8J0L - chains A and B; structure by X-ray diffraction, 1.98 A resolution.

# Chain A
Molecule: Transcription factor AP-2-alpha
Organism: Homo sapiens
UniProtKB: P05549 (AP2A_HUMAN), isoform P05549-5; residues 202-420 here correspond to UniProt positions 196-414 (UniProt number = residue number - 6)
Amino-acid sequence (219 residues; row label = number of the first residue in the row):
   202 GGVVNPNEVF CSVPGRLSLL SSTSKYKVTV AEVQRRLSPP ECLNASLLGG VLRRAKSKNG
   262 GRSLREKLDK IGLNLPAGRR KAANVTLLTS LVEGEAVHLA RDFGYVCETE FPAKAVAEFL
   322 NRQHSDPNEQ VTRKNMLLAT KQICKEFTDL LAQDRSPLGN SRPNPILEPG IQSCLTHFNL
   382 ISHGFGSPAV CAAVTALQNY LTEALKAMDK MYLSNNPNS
Unresolved in the structure: 202-205, 221-224, 256-263, 276-284, 412-420
From the paper describing this entry:
  - self-association interface (contacts with another copy of this molecule): Val307, Phe379, Val391, Leu398
  - mutagenesis - V307D, F379D, V391D, L398D: decreased stability
  - disease-associated variants - V214D, L218P, R236P, S239P, L249P: decreased expression
  - disease-associated variants - V214D, R217S, L218P, R236P, S239P, L249P: decreased stability

# Chain B
Molecule: Transcription factor AP-2-alpha
Organism: Homo sapiens
UniProtKB: P05549 (AP2A_HUMAN), isoform P05549-5; residues 202-420 here correspond to UniProt positions 196-414 (UniProt number = residue number - 6)
Amino-acid sequence (219 residues; numbered 202 to 420 plus 3 insertion-coded residues; 3 numbers in that range are skipped by the numbering (no residue carries them; nothing is unmodelled there); the number before each row is that of its first residue; a row labelled like 277A-277C holds insertion residues (277A, then the next letters in order)):
   202 GGVVNPNEVF CSVPGRLSLL SSTSKYKVTV AEVQRRLSPP ECLNASLLGG VLRRAKSKNG
   262 GRSLREKLDK IGLNLP
277A-277C AGR
   280 R
   282 KAANVTLLTS LVEGEAVHLA RDFGYVCETE FPAKAVAEFL NRQHSDPNEQ VTRKNMLLAT
   342 KQICKEFTDL LAQDRSPLGN SRPNPILEPG IQSCLTHFNL ISHGFGSPAV CAAVTALQNY
   402 LTEALKAMDK MYLSNNPNS
Unresolved in the structure: 202-205, 221-225, 257-259, 277A-277C, 282-284, 412-420
From the paper describing this entry:
  - mutagenesis - V307D, F379D, V391D, L398D: decreased stability
  - disease-associated variants - V214D, L218P, R236P, S239P, L249P: decreased expression
  - disease-associated variants - V214D, R217S, L218P, R236P, S239P, L249P: decreased stability

# Interface between chain A and chain B
Residue-residue contacts (104; chain A residue first):
  Arg217(A) with Arg217(B), hydrogen bond (side chain-backbone); Leu218(B); Ser219(B), hydrogen bond (side chain-backbone); Leu220(B)
  Leu218(A) with Arg217(B); Leu288(B); Ser291(B), hydrogen bond (backbone-side chain); Leu292(B), hydrophobic
  Ser219(A) with Arg217(B), hydrogen bond (backbone-side chain)
  Leu220(A) with Arg217(B); Gly251(B); Val252(B); Thr290(B); Ser291(B)
  Leu248(A) with Leu220(B)
  Gly251(A) with Leu220(B)
  Val252(A) with Leu220(B)
  Asn285(A) with Tyr306(B)
  Val286(A) with Leu220(B), hydrophobic
  Thr287(A) with Asp303(B)
  Leu288(A) with Leu218(B); His299(B); Leu300(B); Asp303(B), hydrogen bond (backbone-side chain)
  Leu289(A) with Leu300(B), hydrophobic
  Thr290(A) with Leu220(B)
  Ser291(A) with Leu218(B), hydrogen bond (side chain-backbone); Leu220(B)
  Leu292(A) with Leu218(B), hydrophobic
  Glu296(A) with Leu288(B)
  His299(A) with Leu288(B)
  Leu300(A) with Leu288(B); Leu289(B), hydrophobic
  Asp303(A) with Thr287(B); Leu288(B), hydrogen bond (side chain-backbone)
  Phe304(A) with Phe386(B), hydrophobic; Ala390(B), hydrophobic
  Tyr306(A) with Asn285(B)
  Val307(A) with Phe379(B); Ile382(B), hydrophobic
  Glu311(A) with His378(B), salt bridge; Phe379(B); Ile382(B)
  Phe312(A) with Phe348(B), hydrophobic; Phe379(B)
  Pro313(A) with Cys375(B), hydrophobic
  Ala316(A) with Ile372(B); Cys375(B), hydrophobic
  Val317(A) with Leu351(B), hydrophobic; Ile372(B)
  Phe320(A) with Leu351(B), hydrophobic; Leu368(B), hydrophobic; Glu369(B); Ile372(B), hydrophobic
  Leu321(A) with Glu347(B)
  Arg323(A) with Glu369(B), salt bridge
  His325(A) with Glu347(B), salt bridge
  Arg334(A) with Ile344(B); Glu347(B), salt bridge
  Met337(A) with Ala340(B), hydrophobic; Gln343(B); Ile344(B), hydrophobic
  Ala340(A) with Met337(B), hydrophobic; Thr341(B)
  Thr341(A) with Ala340(B); Thr341(B); Ile344(B)
  Gln343(A) with Met337(B)
  Ile344(A) with Met337(B), hydrophobic; Thr341(B); Leu402(B), hydrophobic
  Cys345(A) with Leu398(B), hydrophobic
  Glu347(A) with Leu321(B); His325(B), salt bridge; Arg334(B), salt bridge; Tyr401(B)
  Phe348(A) with Phe312(B), hydrophobic; Leu398(B), hydrophobic; Tyr401(B), hydrophobic
  Leu351(A) with Val317(B), hydrophobic; Phe320(B), hydrophobic
  Glu369(A) with Phe320(B); Arg323(B), salt bridge
  Ile372(A) with Ala316(B); Val317(B); Phe320(B), hydrophobic
  Cys375(A) with Pro313(B), hydrophobic; Ala316(B), hydrophobic
  His378(A) with Glu311(B), salt bridge
  Phe379(A) with Val307(B); Glu311(B); Phe312(B), hydrophobic
  Ile382(A) with Val307(B), hydrophobic; Glu311(B)
  Phe386(A) with Phe304(B), hydrophobic
  Ala390(A) with Phe304(B), hydrophobic
  Val391(A) with Ala394(B), hydrophobic
  Ala394(A) with Val391(B), hydrophobic; Ala394(B), hydrophobic
  Leu398(A) with Cys345(B), hydrophobic; Phe348(B), hydrophobic; Leu398(B), hydrophobic
  Tyr401(A) with Phe348(B), hydrophobic
  Leu402(A) with Ile344(B), hydrophobic
Also at the interface, not in a pair above, chain A (61 interface residues in all): Cys308, Leu338, Leu352, Leu368, Leu376, Gly387, Val395
Also at the interface, not in a pair above, chain B (62 interface residues in all): Tyr227, Leu248, Val286, Glu296, Cys308, Gln324, Leu338, Leu352, Leu376, Gly387

# In short
61 residues of chain A face 62 of chain B across their interface, with 7 hydrogen bonds and 8 salt bridges.
Among the polar pairs are Glu311(A)-His378(B), Arg323(A)-Glu369(B) and His325(A)-Glu347(B). From the paper:
V307D, F379D and V391D of chain A, among others, reduce stability; a self-association interface involving
Val307(A), Phe379(A) and Val391(A) among others; 20 substitutions were tested in all.
Chain A and chain B are both Transcription factor AP-2-alpha (Homo sapiens); the structure, Structure of DNA
binding Domain of Human TFAP2A, was determined by X-ray diffraction, deposited together with 8J0K, 8J0Q and
8J0R.
